9F3U - chains A and B of the 7 polymer chains in the assembly; structure by electron microscopy, 3.00 A resolution.

Chain A (and B):
Molecule: Large T antigen
Source organism: Betapolyomavirus macacae
Notes: EC 3.6.4.-; chain B of this document is another copy of the same molecule, construct and numbering; everything in this record applies to it too
UniProtKB: P03070 (LT_SV40); numbering as in UniProt (aligned over 266-627)
Chain sequence (362 residues; row label = number of the first residue in the row):
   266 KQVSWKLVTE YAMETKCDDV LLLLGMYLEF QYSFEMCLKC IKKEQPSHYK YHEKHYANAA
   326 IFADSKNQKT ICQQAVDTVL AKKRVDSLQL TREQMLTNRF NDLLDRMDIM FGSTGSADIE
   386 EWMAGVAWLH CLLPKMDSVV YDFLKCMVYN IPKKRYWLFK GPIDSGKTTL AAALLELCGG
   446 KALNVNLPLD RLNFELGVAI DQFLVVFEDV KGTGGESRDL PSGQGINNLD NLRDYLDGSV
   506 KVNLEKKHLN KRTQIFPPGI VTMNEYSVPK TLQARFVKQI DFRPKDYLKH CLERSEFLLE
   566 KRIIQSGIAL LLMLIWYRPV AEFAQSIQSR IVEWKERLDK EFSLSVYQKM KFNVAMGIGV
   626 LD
Residues lining bound ligands: ATP (adenosine-5'-triphosphate): Leu397, Pro427, Ile428, Asp429, Ser430, Gly431, Lys432, Thr433, Thr434, Asp474, Asn529, Arg548, Pro549, Lys550, Asp551, Leu553, Lys554, Leu557, Leu564

Chain A / chain B interface:
Residue-residue contacts - 43 pairs, chain A then chain B:
  Asp284(A) - Arg349(B)  salt bridge
  Leu286(A) - Ala346(B)
  Leu286(A) - Arg349(B)
  Leu287(A) - Leu353(B)  hydrophobic
  Gly290(A) - Ala346(B)
  Gly290(A) - Val350(B)
  Met291(A) - Val350(B)
  Met291(A) - Gln354(B)
  Leu293(A) - Thr343(B)
  Glu294(A) - Val350(B)
  Gln310(A) - Gln354(B)
  Asp329(A) - Lys271(B)  salt bridge
  Ser330(A) - Gln339(B)  hydrogen bond (backbone-side chain)
  Lys331(A) - Gln267(B)
  Lys331(A) - Trp270(B)
  Lys331(A) - Gln339(B)
  Gln333(A) - Gln339(B)  hydrogen bond
  Lys334(A) - Asp342(B)
  Asp429(A) - Lys418(B)  salt bridge
  Thr433(A) - Ser504(B)
  Ala447(A) - Asn508(B)
  Leu448(A) - Asn508(B)
  Arg456(A) - Asn458(B)
  Arg456(A) - Glu510(B)  salt bridge
  Glu460(A) - Asn508(B)  hydrogen bond
  Glu460(A) - Lys516(B)  salt bridge
  Lys476(A) - Asn496(B)  hydrogen bond
  Asp484(A) - Pro534(B)
  Asp484(A) - Lys535(B)
  Pro486(A) - Asp495(B)
  Lys512(A) - Glu510(B)  salt bridge
  Lys512(A) - Lys511(B)  hydrogen bond (side chain-backbone)
  Lys512(A) - His513(B)
  Lys512(A) - Leu514(B)  hydrogen bond (side chain-backbone)
  Lys512(A) - Asn515(B)  hydrogen bond (backbone-side chain)
  His513(A) - His513(B)
  Glu565(A) - Ile416(B)
  Arg567(A) - Asn415(B)  hydrogen bond (side chain-backbone)
  Arg567(A) - Pro417(B)
  Arg567(A) - Gly503(B)  hydrogen bond (side chain-backbone)
  Arg567(A) - Ile520(B)
  Gln570(A) - Pro417(B)
  Gln570(A) - Ser504(B)  hydrogen bond
Also at the interface, not in a pair above, chain A (37 interface residues in all): Leu289, Ser312, Asn332, Ile428, Ala437, Phe459, Leu485, Lys511, Asn529, Leu564
Also at the interface, not in a pair above, chain B (37 interface residues in all): Phe459, Arg498, Val505, Lys506, Lys512, Thr536, Ala539

Overview:
Chain A and chain B each contribute 37 residues to their interface; the contacts include 10 hydrogen bonds and
6 salt bridges. Polar pairs include Asp284(A)-Arg349(B), Asp329(A)-Lys271(B) and Asp429(A)-Lys418(B). Ligands
of chain A: ATP.
Chain A and chain B are both Large T antigen (Betapolyomavirus macacae); the structure, Active SV40 LTAg
complex with DNA (3D variability component_001, frame_010), was determined by electron microscopy (same
publication as 9EVH, 9EVP, 9F3T, 9F5I, 9F73, 9F74 and 14 further entries).
